PDB entry 7TCA | electron microscopy, 3.85 A resolution | chains H and L of the 7 polymer chains in the assembly

Chain H:
Name: Heavy chain of antibody A19-46.1
From: Homo sapiens
Notes: antibody fragment or engineered binder
Amino-acid sequence (231 residues; row label = number of the first residue in the row):
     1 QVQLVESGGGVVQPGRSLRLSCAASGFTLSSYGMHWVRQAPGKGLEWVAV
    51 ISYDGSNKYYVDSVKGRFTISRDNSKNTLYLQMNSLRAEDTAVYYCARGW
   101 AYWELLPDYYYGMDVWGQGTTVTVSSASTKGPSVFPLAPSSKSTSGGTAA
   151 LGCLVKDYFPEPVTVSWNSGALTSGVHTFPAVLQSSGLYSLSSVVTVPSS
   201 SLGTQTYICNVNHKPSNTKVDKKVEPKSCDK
Cystine bridges: C153-C209

Chain L:
Name: Light chain of antibody A19-46.1
From: Homo sapiens
Notes: antibody fragment or engineered binder
Amino-acid sequence (216 residues; each row starts with the number of its first residue):
     1 QTVVTQEPSFSVSPGGTVTLTCGLSSGSVSTAYFPSWYQQTPGQAPRTLI
    51 YGTNTRSSGVPDRFSGSILGNKAALTITGAQADDESDYYCVLYMGRGIVV
   101 FGGGTKLTVLGQPKAAPSVTLFPPSSEELQANKATLVCLISDFYPGAVTV
   151 AWKADSSPVKAGVETTTPSKQSNNKYAASSYLSLTPEQWKSHRSYSCQVT
   201 HEGSTVEKTVAPTECS
Cystine bridges: C22-C90, C138-C197

Chain H / chain L interface:
Contacting residue pairs (58):
  Q39(H) - Y89(L)  hydrogen bond
  K43(H) - Y89(L)
  G44(H) - Y89(L)
  L45(H) - Y89(L)  hydrophobic
  L45(H) - F101(L)
  W47(H) - G97(L)
  W47(H) - V99(L)
  W47(H) - F101(L)
  Y59(H) - R96(L)
  Y59(H) - G97(L)
  Y59(H) - I98(L)
  Y95(H) - Q44(L)  hydrogen bond (side chain-backbone)
  Y95(H) - A45(L)  hydrophobic
  Y109(H) - A32(L)
  Y109(H) - Y93(L)
  Y109(H) - M94(L)
  Y109(H) - R96(L)
  Y110(H) - Y93(L)
  Y111(H) - F34(L)  hydrophobic
  Y111(H) - Y93(L)  hydrophobic
  G112(H) - Y93(L)  hydrogen bond (backbone-side chain)
  M113(H) - Y38(L)  hydrogen bond (backbone-side chain)
  D114(H) - T48(L)  hydrogen bond (backbone-side chain)
  V115(H) - R47(L)
  W116(H) - A45(L)
  W116(H) - P46(L)
  W116(H) - T48(L)
  S133(H) - K133(L)  hydrogen bond
  F135(H) - E128(L)
  F135(H) - A131(L)  hydrophobic
  F135(H) - K133(L)
  P136(H) - S125(L)  hydrogen bond (backbone-side chain)
  P136(H) - E127(L)
  L137(H) - F122(L)  hydrophobic
  L137(H) - V137(L)  hydrophobic
  A138(H) - F122(L)
  P139(H) - F122(L)  hydrophobic
  L154(H) - E128(L)
  L154(H) - T135(L)
  K156(H) - T135(L)
  K156(H) - S183(L)
  D157(H) - K133(L)  salt bridge
  F179(H) - L139(L)  hydrophobic
  F179(H) - S179(L)
  F179(H) - Y181(L)
  P180(H) - T166(L)
  P180(H) - Y181(L)
  V182(H) - E164(L)
  V182(H) - T166(L)
  V182(H) - Y181(L)  hydrophobic
  L183(H) - E164(L)
  Q184(H) - S183(L)  hydrogen bond
  S190(H) - Y181(L)
  L191(H) - Y181(L)
  S192(H) - Y181(L)  hydrogen bond (backbone-side chain)
  K227(H) - S125(L)
  K227(H) - S126(L)  hydrogen bond
  K227(H) - E127(L)
Also at the interface, not in a pair above, chain H (40 interface residues in all): G42, E46, W100, D108, G117, K142, V194
Also at the interface, not in a pair above, chain L (37 interface residues in all): Q40, Y51, A134, T167, A178, E214

In short:
The interface between chain H and chain L involves 40 residues on one side and 37 on the other; the contacts
include 10 hydrogen bonds and 1 salt bridge. Among the polar pairs are D157(H)-K133(L), Q39(H)-Y89(L) and
Y95(H)-Q44(L).
Here chain H is Heavy chain of antibody A19-46.1 and chain L is Light chain of antibody A19-46.1, both from
Homo sapiens. Entry 7TCA (Cryo-EM structure of SARS-CoV-2 Omicron spike in complex with antibody A19-46.1) was
determined by electron microscopy together with 7TC9 from the same study.
